Entry 8FM6 (X-ray diffraction, 2.85 A resolution); this record covers chains A and B.

# Chain A (and B)
Name: Ssr1698 protein
Source organism: Synechocystis sp. PCC 6803
Notes: chain B of this document is another copy of the same molecule, construct and numbering; everything in this record applies to it too
UniProt: P73129 (P73129_SYNY3); residues 1-96 here = UniProt positions 1-96
Amino-acid sequence (103 residues; each row starts with the number of its first residue):
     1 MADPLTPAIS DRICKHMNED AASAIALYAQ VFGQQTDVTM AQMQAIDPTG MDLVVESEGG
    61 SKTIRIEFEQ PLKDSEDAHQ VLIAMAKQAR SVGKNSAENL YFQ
Unresolved in the structure: 1 (chain B: 1, 96-103)
Sequence notes: engineered mutation Ala-21 (His in P73129); expression tag (97-103)
Ligand contacts: heme b/c (HEB): Ile-13, Met-17, Asp-20, Ala-21, Ala-24, Tyr-28, His-79, Leu-82, Ile-83, Ala-86, Arg-90
What the authors report for this chain:
  - binding site for heme b/c: Asp-20
  - mutagenesis - H79A, H79A/R90A, R90A: unchanged binding to SdhB1
  - mutagenesis - H16A/H21A: increased growth
  - mutagenesis - H16A/H21A: abolished binding to heme

# How chain A and chain B interact
Residue-residue contacts (10):
  His-16(A) with His-79(B)
  Asp-20(A) with His-79(B), salt bridge; Ile-83(B)
  Glu-76(A) with His-16(B), salt bridge
  His-79(A) with His-16(B); Glu-19(B); Asp-20(B), salt bridge
  Gln-80(A) with Glu-19(B)
  Ile-83(A) with Asp-20(B)
  Lys-87(A) with Glu-19(B), hydrogen bond (side chain-backbone)
Interface residues without a listed pair, chain B (6 interface residues in all): Glu-76

# Summary
The interface between chain A and chain B involves 7 residues on one side and 6 on the other; the contacts
include 1 hydrogen bond and 3 salt bridges. Among the polar pairs are Asp-20(A)/His-79(B), Glu-76(A)/His-16(B)
and Lys-87(A)/Glu-19(B). From the paper: a binding site for heme b/c at Asp-20(A); H16A/H21A of chain A
increase growth; 4 substitutions were tested in all.
Chain A and chain B are both Ssr1698 protein (Synechocystis sp. PCC 6803); the structure, Dri1 hemoprotein
variant H21A with a zinc-mirror heme site, was determined by X-ray diffraction (same publication as 8GBK, 8GDW
and 8GF4).
